PDB entry 9GD0 | electron microscopy, 2.80 A resolution | chains H and J of the 16 polymer chains in the assembly

Chain H:
Molecule: Histone H2B 1.1
From: Xenopus laevis
UniProt: P02281 (H2B11_XENLA); residues 1-122 here correspond to UniProt positions 5-126 (UniProt number = residue number + 4)
Amino-acid sequence (123 residues; numbered 0 to 122; the number before each row is that of its first residue; numbering starts at 0):
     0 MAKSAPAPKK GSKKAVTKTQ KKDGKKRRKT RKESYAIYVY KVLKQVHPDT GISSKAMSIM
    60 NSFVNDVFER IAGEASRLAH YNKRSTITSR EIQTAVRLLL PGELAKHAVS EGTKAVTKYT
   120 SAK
Not modelled in the structure: 0-30, 122
Construct notes: initiating methionine (0); conflict Thr29 (Ser33 in P02281)
UniProt features mapped onto this chain:
  - modified residue: Lys2 (N6-acetyllysine), Lys9 (N6-acetyllysine), Ser11 (Phosphoserine), Lys12 (N6-acetyllysine), Lys17 (N6-acetyllysine)
  - glycosylation: Ser109 (O-linked (GlcNAc) serine)
  - cross-link: Lys117 (Glycyl lysine isopeptide (Lys-Gly) (interchain with G-Cter in ubiquitin))

Chain J:
Molecule: 250-nt DNA strand
From: synthetic construct
Sequence (250 nucleotides; row label = number of the first residue in the row; numbers below 1 keep their minus sign (DA-73 is residue -73)):
   -73 ACAGGATGTA TATATCTGAC ACGTGCCTGG AGACTAGGGA GTAATCCCCT TGGCGGTTAA
   -13 AACGCGGGGG ACAGCGCGTA CGTGCGTTTA AGCGGTGCTA GAGCTGTCTA CGACCAATTG
    47 AGGAATTCCC TGGAGACTAG GGAGTAATCC CCTTGGCGGT TAAAACGCGG GGGACAGCGC
   107 GTACGTGCGT TTAAGCGGTG CTAGAGCTGT CTACGACCAA TTGAGCGGCC TCGGCACCGG
   167 GATTCTCCAG

Chain H / chain J interface:
Pairs across the interface (12):
  Lys31(H) - DG-45(J)  salt bridge to the phosphate
  Tyr39(H) - DA-53(J)  phosphate contact
  Tyr39(H) - DC-52(J)  hydrogen bond to the phosphate
  Gly50(H) - DA-53(J)  phosphate contact
  Ile51(H) - DA-53(J)  phosphate contact
  Ser52(H) - DC-54(J)  phosphate contact
  Ser53(H) - DC-54(J)  hydrogen bond to the phosphate
  Arg83(H) - DA-34(J)  phosphate contact
  Arg83(H) - DG-33(J)  salt bridge to the phosphate
  Ser84(H) - DG-35(J)  phosphate contact
  Ser84(H) - DA-34(J)  hydrogen bond to the phosphate
  Thr85(H) - DA-34(J)  hydrogen bond to the phosphate
Interface residues without a listed pair, chain H (10 interface residues in all): Lys43

Summary:
The interface between chain H and chain J involves 10 residues on one side and 7 on the other, with 4 hydrogen
bonds and 2 salt bridges. Polar contacts include Tyr39(H)-DC-52(J), Ser53(H)-DC-54(J) and Ser84(H)-DA-34(J).
Chain H is Histone H2B 1.1 (Xenopus laevis) and chain J is a 250-nt DNA strand (synthetic construct); the
structure, Structure of a hexasome-nucleosome complex with a dyad-to-dyad distance of 103 bp, was determined
by electron microscopy.
